Entry 9G2C (electron microscopy, 3.50 A resolution); this record covers chains B and R of the 16 polymer chains in the assembly.

[Chain B]
Molecule: DNA-directed RNA polymerase I subunit RPA135
Source organism: Saccharomyces cerevisiae
Notes: EC 2.7.7.6
UniProt: P22138 (RPA2_YEAST); numbering as in UniProt (aligned over 1-1203)
Amino-acid sequence (1203 residues; row label = number of the first residue in the row):
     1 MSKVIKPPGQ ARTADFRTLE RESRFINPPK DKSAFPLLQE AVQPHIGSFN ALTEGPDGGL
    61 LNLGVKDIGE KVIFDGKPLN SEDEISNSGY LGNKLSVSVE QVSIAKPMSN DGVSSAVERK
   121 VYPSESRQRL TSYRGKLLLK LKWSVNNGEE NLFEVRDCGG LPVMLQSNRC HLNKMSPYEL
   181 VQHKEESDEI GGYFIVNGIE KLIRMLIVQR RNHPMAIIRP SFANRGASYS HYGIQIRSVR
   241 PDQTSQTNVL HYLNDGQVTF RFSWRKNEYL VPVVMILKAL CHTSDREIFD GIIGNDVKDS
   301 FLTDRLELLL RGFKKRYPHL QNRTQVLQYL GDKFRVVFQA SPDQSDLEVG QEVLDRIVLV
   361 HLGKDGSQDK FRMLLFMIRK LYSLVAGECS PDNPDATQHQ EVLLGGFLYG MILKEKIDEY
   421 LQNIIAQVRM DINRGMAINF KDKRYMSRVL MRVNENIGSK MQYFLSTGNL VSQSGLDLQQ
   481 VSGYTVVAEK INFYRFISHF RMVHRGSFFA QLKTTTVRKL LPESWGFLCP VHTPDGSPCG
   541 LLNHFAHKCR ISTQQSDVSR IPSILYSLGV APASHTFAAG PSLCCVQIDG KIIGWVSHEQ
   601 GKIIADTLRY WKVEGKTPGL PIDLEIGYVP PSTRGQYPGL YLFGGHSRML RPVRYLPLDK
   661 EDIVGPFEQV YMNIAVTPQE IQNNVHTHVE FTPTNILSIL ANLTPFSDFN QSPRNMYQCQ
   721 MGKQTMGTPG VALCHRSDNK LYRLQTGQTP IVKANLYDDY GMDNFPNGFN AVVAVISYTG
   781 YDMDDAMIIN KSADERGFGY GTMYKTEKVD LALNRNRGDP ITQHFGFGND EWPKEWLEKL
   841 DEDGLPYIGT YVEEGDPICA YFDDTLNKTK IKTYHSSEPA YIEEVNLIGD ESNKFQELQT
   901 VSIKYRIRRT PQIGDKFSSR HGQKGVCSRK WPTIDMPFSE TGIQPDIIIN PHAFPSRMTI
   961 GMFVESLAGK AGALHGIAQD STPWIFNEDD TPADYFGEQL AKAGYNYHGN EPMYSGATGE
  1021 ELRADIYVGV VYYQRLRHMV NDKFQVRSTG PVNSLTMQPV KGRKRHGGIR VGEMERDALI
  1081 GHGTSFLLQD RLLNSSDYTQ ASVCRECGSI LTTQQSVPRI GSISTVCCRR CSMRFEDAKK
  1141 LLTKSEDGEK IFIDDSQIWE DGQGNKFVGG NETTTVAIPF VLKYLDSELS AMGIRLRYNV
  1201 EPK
Disordered / not traced: 1-10, 79-88, 110-116, 1040-1042, 1053-1055, 1095-1102, 1110-1112, 1132-1154, 1159-1167
Ion coordination: Zn2+: Cys-1104, Cys-1107, Cys-1128, Cys-1131
Curated features (UniProtKB/Swiss-Prot):
  - zinc finger: Cys-1104 to Cys-1131 (C4-type)
  - modified residue: Ser-2 (N-acetylserine), Ser-81 (Phosphoserine), Ser-1156 (Phosphoserine)
  - mutagenesis: Cys-1104 (C1104A: No effect; when associated with A-1107; A-1128 and A-1131), Cys-1107 (C1107A: Lethal. Abolishes recruitment of RPA1 to Pol I. No effect; when associated with A-1104; A-1128 and A-1131), Cys-1127 (C1127R: Responsible of suppression of RPA190-5 and RPA190-1 mutations), Cys-1128 (C1128A: No effect; when associated with A-1104; A-1107 and A-1131), Cys-1131 (C1131A: No effect; when associated with A-1104; A-1107 and A-1128)

[Chain R]
Molecule: 12-nt RNA strand
Sequence (12 nucleotides; row label = number of the first residue in the row):
     1 AUAAAUCGAG AG
Disordered / not traced: 1-3

[Chain B / chain R interface]
Residue-residue contacts - 5 pairs, chain B then chain R:
  Arg-495(B) with A9(R), phosphate contact
  Lys-916(B) with G12(R), salt bridge to the phosphate
  Lys-924(B) with G12(R), salt bridge to the phosphate
  His-1038(B) with A11(R), sugar contact
  Arg-1065(B) with A4(R), salt bridge to the phosphate
Other interface residues (no listed pair), chain B (7 interface residues in all): Gln-720, Gln-724
Other interface residues (no listed pair), chain R (5 interface residues in all): G10

[In short]
Chain B and chain R form an interface of 7 and 5 residues respectively, with 3 salt bridges. Polar contacts
include Lys-916(B)/G12(R), Lys-924(B)/G12(R) and Arg-1065(B)/A4(R). Curated annotation (UniProt) lists 5
mutagenesis sites on chain B.
Chain B is DNA-directed RNA polymerase I subunit RPA135 (Saccharomyces cerevisiae) and chain R is a 12-nt RNA
strand; the structure, Yeast RNA polymerase I elongation complex stalled by an apurinic site, open state, was
determined by electron microscopy, deposited together with 9G1V, 9G1X, 9G23, 9G24, 9G26, 9G27, 9G29 and 9G2B.
